PDB entry 9HJ3 | electron microscopy, 3.46 A resolution | chains F and G of the 7 polymer chains in the assembly

[Chain F]
Molecule: Outer membrane protein
From: Bacteroides thetaiotaomicron VPI-5482
UniProtKB: Q89ZL0 (Q89ZL0_BACTN); residue numbers follow UniProt; this construct covers 1-431
Chain sequence (431 residues; each row starts with the number of its first residue):
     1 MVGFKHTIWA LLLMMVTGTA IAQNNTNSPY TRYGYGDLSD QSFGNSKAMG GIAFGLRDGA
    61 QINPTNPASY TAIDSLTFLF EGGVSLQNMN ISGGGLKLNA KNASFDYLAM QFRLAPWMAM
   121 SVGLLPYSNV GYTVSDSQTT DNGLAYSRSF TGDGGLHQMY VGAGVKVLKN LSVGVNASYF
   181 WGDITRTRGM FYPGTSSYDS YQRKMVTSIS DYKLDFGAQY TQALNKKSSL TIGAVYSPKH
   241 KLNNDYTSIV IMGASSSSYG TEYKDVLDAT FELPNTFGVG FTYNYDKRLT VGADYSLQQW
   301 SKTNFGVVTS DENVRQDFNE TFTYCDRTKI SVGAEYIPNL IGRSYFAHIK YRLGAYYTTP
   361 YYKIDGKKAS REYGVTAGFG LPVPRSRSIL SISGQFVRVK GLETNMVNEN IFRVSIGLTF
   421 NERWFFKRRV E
Disordered / not traced: 1-22, 429-431
Ligand contacts: Z41 ((2S)-3-hydroxypropane-1,2-diyl dihexadecanoate): Phe80, Glu81, Gly82, Gly83, Val84, Leu86, Gln87, Asn88, Lys101, Asn102, Ala103, Ser104, Phe105, Leu108, Phe412, Leu418

[Chain G]
Molecule: DUF4270 domain-containing protein
From: Bacteroides thetaiotaomicron VPI-5482
UniProtKB: Q89ZS0 (Q89ZS0_BACTN); residue numbers follow UniProt; this construct covers 18-542
Chain sequence (525 residues; row label = number of the first residue in the row):
    18 CDDNTGGLGL GMFPGNDQNI KGKLSTFDVT TESVKTGDIY AKTNIGYIGK FTDETFGTYQ
    78 AGFLAQLNCP DGLTFPEPYK EVTDASGNVI SATGRMVVDD KDPENKDVTF IKDGNQIIGN
   138 IRAVELYLWY DSYFGDSLTA CRLSVYELGG NGKETLNLDN AYYTDINPED FYDSQNILGT
   198 KAYTAVDLSV KDSIRNLSTY VPSVHIAFKE DIATRVGGNI LTAARKAKNA DKEFNSQLFR
   258 EAFQGIYVKS DYGDGTVLYI DQPQMNVVYK CYATDSITGK KLQKKDGSGK DSTYYSYRVF
   318 ATTREVIQAN QLKNDPERID ALIKEDKNTY LKSPAGIFTE ATLPISDIQN ELTGDTLNAV
   378 KLTFTNYNQT GDKKFGMAIP STVMLVRKKF QDSFFKDNKL SDGVSSYLTS HTSSTNQYVF
   438 SNITKLVNAC IAEKEEAKKN AGSSWDETKW LQENPDWNKV VLIPVLVTYD SSNTTTGQAN
   498 IIRIQHDLKP GYVRLKGGSL GKTNPDYKLK LEVISTDFGL TTKSN
Disordered / not traced: 538-542
Covalent attachments: N-tridecanoic acid (TDA) linked to Cys18; (2S)-3-hydroxypropane-1,2-diyl dihexadecanoate (Z41) linked to Cys18

[Chain F / chain G interface]
Residue-residue contacts (67; chain F residue first):
  Gln23(F) - Asp20(G)
  Asn27(F) - Asp19(G)  hydrogen bond (side chain-backbone)
  Asn27(F) - Thr22(G)  hydrogen bond (backbone-side chain)
  Pro29(F) - Thr22(G)
  Pro29(F) - Leu25(G)
  Pro29(F) - Gly26(G)
  Pro29(F) - Phe30(G)
  Arg32(F) - Phe30(G)
  Arg32(F) - Pro31(G)
  Arg32(F) - Asp34(G)  salt bridge
  Tyr33(F) - Met29(G)  hydrogen bond (side chain-backbone)
  Tyr33(F) - Phe30(G)  hydrogen bond (side chain-backbone)
  Tyr33(F) - Pro31(G)
  Ile91(F) - Thr22(G)
  Ile91(F) - Leu25(G)  hydrophobic
  Gly93(F) - Leu25(G)
  Leu96(F) - Leu25(G)  hydrophobic
  Ala100(F) - Asp19(G)
  Lys101(F) - Cys18(G)
  Lys101(F) - Asp19(G)  hydrogen bond (backbone-backbone)
  Tyr132(F) - Phe30(G)  hydrophobic
  Thr133(F) - Asp20(G)
  Thr133(F) - Asn21(G)
  Thr133(F) - Thr22(G)
  Thr133(F) - Gly23(G)
  Val134(F) - Gly23(G)
  Val134(F) - Leu25(G)
  Ser135(F) - Gly23(G)  hydrogen bond (backbone-backbone)
  Ser135(F) - Gly24(G)
  Asn142(F) - Leu41(G)
  Leu144(F) - Leu41(G)  hydrophobic
  Tyr146(F) - Lys38(G)
  Arg148(F) - Ile37(G)  hydrogen bond (side chain-backbone)
  Arg148(F) - Lys38(G)
  Phe150(F) - Leu27(G)  hydrophobic
  Phe150(F) - Asp34(G)
  Arg188(F) - Asn33(G)  hydrogen bond (side chain-backbone)
  Arg188(F) - Asp34(G)
  Arg188(F) - Ile37(G)
  Arg188(F) - Phe535(G)
  Met190(F) - Lys38(G)
  Met190(F) - Gly39(G)
  Tyr192(F) - Gly39(G)
  Tyr192(F) - Asn375(G)
  Tyr192(F) - Ile531(G)  hydrophobic
  Tyr192(F) - Ser532(G)  hydrogen bond (side chain-backbone)
  Ser197(F) - Ser438(G)
  Asp199(F) - Asn375(G)  hydrogen bond (backbone-backbone)
  Asp199(F) - Asn439(G)  hydrogen bond
  Tyr201(F) - Asn375(G)
  Tyr201(F) - Thr533(G)
  Tyr201(F) - Phe535(G)
  Met252(F) - Thr373(G)
  Met252(F) - Leu374(G)
  Asn313(F) - Leu537(G)
  Gln316(F) - Asn33(G)
  Asp317(F) - Asn33(G)
  Asp317(F) - Asp34(G)
  Glu320(F) - Pro31(G)
  Glu320(F) - Gly32(G)  hydrogen bond (side chain-backbone)
  Glu320(F) - Asn33(G)
  Ile364(F) - Met29(G)
  Asn405(F) - Gly28(G)
  Met406(F) - Met29(G)  hydrophobic
  Val407(F) - Leu25(G)  hydrophobic
  Val407(F) - Gly26(G)
  Val407(F) - Met29(G)  hydrophobic
Other interface residues (no listed pair), chain F (42 interface residues in all): Tyr30, Ser92, Leu98, Asn99, Asn102, Tyr198, Arg203, Thr321
Other interface residues (no listed pair), chain G (34 interface residues in all): Gln35, Lys40, Ala376

[Overview]
42 residues of chain F face 34 of chain G across their interface, with 12 hydrogen bonds and 1 salt bridge.
Polar pairs include Arg32(F)-Asp34(G), Asn27(F)-Asp19(G) and Asn27(F)-Thr22(G). Chain F binds compound Z41.
N-tridecanoic acid is covalently linked to Cys18(G).
Here chain F is Outer membrane protein and chain G is DUF4270 domain-containing protein, both from Bacteroides
thetaiotaomicron VPI-5482. Entry 9HJ3 (Bacteroides thetaiotaomicron BAM complex) was determined by electron
microscopy (same publication as 9HJM, 9HIS and 9HIV).
